PDB entry 1V3K | X-ray diffraction, 2.00 A resolution | chain A

# Chain A
Name: Cyclomaltodextrin glucanotransferase
Organism: Bacillus sp
Notes: EC 2.4.1.19
UniProt: P05618 (CDGT_BACS0); residues 1-686 here correspond to UniProt positions 28-713 (UniProt number = residue number + 27)
Sequence (686 residues; each row starts with the number of its first residue):
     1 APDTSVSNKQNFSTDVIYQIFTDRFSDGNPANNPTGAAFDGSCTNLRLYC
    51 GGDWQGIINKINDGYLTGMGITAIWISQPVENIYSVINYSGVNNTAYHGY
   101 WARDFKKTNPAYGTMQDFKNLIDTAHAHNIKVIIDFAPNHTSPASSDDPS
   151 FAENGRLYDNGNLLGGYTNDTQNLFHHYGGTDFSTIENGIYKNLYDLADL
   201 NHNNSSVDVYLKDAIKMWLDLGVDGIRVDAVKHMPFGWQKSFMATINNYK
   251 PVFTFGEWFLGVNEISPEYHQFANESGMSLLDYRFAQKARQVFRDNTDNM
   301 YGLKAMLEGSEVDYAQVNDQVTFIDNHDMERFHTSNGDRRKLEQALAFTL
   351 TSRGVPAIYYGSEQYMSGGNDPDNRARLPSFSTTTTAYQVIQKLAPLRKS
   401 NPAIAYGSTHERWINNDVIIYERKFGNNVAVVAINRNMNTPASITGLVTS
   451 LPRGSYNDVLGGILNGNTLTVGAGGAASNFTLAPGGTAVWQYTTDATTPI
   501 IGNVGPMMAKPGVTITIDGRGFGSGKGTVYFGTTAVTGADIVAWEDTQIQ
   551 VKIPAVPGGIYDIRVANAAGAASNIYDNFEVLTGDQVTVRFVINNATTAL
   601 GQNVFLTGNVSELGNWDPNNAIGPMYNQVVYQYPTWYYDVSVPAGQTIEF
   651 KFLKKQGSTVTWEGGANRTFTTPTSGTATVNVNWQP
Disulfide bonds: Cys43-Cys50
Differences from the reference sequence: engineered mutation Tyr283 (Phe310 in P05618)
Bound ions: Ca2+ site 1: Asp27, Asn29, Asn32, Asn33, Gly51, Asp53; Ca2+ site 2: Asn139, Ile190, Asp199, His233
Curated features (UniProtKB/Swiss-Prot):
  - active site: Asp229 (Nucleophile), Glu257 (Proton donor)
  - binding site (Ca(2+)): Asp27, Asn29, Asn32, Asn33, Gly51, Asp53, Asn139, Ile190, Asp199, His233
  - binding site (substrate): Tyr100, Trp101, His140, Asn193 to Asp196, Arg227, Lys232, His233, His327, Asp371, Arg375
  - site: Asp328 (Transition state stabilizer)

# Overview
Asp27, Asn29, Asn32, Asn33, Gly51 and Asp53 coordinate Ca2+ site 1. Asn139, Ile190, Asp199 and His233
coordinate Ca2+ site 2. From UniProt: active-site residues Asp229 and Glu257, 10 Ca2+-binding residues and 13
substrate-binding residues.
Chain A is Cyclomaltodextrin glucanotransferase (Bacillus sp); the structure, Crystal structure of F283Y
mutant cyclodextrin glycosyltransferase, was determined by X-ray diffraction together with 1V3J, 1V3L and 1V3M
from the same study.
